1R89 - chain A; structure by X-ray diffraction, 1.80 A resolution.

[Chain A]
Molecule: tRNA nucleotidyltransferase
Source organism: Archaeoglobus fulgidus
Notes: EC 2.7.7.25
UniProtKB: O28126 (CCA_ARCFU); residues 1-437 here = UniProt positions 1-437
Sequence (437 residues; each row starts with the number of its first residue):
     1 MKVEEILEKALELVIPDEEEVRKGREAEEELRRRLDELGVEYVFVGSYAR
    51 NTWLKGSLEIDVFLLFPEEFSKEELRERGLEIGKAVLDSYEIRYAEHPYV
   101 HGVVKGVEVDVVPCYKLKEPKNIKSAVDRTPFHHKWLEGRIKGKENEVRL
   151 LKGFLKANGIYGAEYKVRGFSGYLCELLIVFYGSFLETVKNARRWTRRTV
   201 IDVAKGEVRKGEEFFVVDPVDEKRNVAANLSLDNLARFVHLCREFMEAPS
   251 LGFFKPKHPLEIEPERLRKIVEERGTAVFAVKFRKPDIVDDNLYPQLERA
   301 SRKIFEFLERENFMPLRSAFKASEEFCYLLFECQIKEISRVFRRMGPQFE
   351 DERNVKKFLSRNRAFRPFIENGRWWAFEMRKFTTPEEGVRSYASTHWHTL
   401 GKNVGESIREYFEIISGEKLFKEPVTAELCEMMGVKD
Swiss-Prot annotation at these positions:
  - binding site (ATP): Ser47, Arg50, His133, Lys152, Tyr161
  - binding site (CTP): Ser47, Arg50, His133, Lys152, Tyr161
  - binding site (Mg(2+)): Glu59, Asp61, Asp110
  - mutagenesis: Arg50 (R50A: High decrease in both AMP and CMP incorporation), Asp110 (D110A: High decrease in both AMP and CMP incorporation), His133 (H133A: No decrease in both AMP and CMP incorporation), Arg299 to Arg302 (Does not affect the CCA tRNA nucleotidyltransferase activity, while the CCACCA tRNA nucleotidyltransferase activity is strongly reduced)

[Overview]
UniProt lists 5 ATP-binding residues, 5 CTP-binding residues, 3 Mg2+-binding residues and 7 mutagenesis sites.
Chain A is tRNA nucleotidyltransferase (Archaeoglobus fulgidus); the structure, Crystal Structures of an
Archaeal Class I CCA-Adding Enzyme and Its Nucleotide Complexes, was determined by X-ray diffraction together
with 1R8A and 1R8C from the same study.
